Entry 6VK8 (X-ray diffraction, 2.03 A resolution); this record covers chains E and G of the 8 polymer chains in the assembly.

== Chain E ==
Molecule: Methane monooxygenase component A alpha chain
Organism: Methylosinus trichosporium OB3b
UniProtKB: A0A2D2D5X0 (A0A2D2D5X0_METTR); residue numbers follow UniProt; this construct covers 1-526
Chain sequence (526 residues; numbered 1 to 526; the number before each row is that of its first residue):
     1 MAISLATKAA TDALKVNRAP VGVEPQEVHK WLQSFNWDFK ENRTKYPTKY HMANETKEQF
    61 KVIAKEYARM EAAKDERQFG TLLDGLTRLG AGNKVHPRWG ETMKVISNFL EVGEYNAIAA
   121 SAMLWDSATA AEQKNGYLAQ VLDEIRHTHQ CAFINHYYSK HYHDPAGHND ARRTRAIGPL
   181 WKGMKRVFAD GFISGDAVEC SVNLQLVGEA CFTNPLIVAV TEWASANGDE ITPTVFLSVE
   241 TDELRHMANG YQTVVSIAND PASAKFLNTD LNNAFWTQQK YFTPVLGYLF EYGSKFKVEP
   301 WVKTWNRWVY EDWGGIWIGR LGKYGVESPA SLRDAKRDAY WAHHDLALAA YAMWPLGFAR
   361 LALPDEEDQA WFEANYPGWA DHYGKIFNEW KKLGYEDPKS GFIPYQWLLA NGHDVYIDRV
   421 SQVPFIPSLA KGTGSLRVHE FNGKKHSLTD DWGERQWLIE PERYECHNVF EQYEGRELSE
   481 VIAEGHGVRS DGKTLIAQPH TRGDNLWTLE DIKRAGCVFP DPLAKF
Disordered / not traced: 1-11
Ion coordination: Fe ion site 1: E114, E144, H147 (together with benzoic acid); Fe ion site 2: E144, E209, E243, H246 (together with benzoic acid)
Residues lining bound ligands: benzoic acid (BEZ): L110, G113, E114, A117, E144, H147, F188, F192, L204, G208, E209, T213, L216, E243, H246
Reported in the primary citation:
  - binding site for succinic acid: F188

== Chain G ==
Molecule: Methane monooxygenase
Organism: Methylosinus trichosporium OB3b
UniProtKB: A0A2D2D0T0 (A0A2D2D0T0_METTR); residue numbers follow UniProt; this construct covers 1-169
Chain sequence (169 residues; row label = number of the first residue in the row):
     1 MAKREPIHDN SIRTEWEAKI AKLTSVDQAT KFIQDFRLAY TSPFRKSYDI DVDYQYIERK
    61 IEEKLSVLKT EKLPVADLIT KATTGEDAAA VEATWIAKIK AAKSKYEAER IHIEFRQLYK
   121 PPVLPVNVFL RTDAALGTVL MEIRNTDYYG TPLEGLRKER GVKVLHLQA
Disordered / not traced: 1

== How chain E and chain G interact ==
Residue-residue contacts - 98 pairs, chain E then chain G:
  K45(E) with A134(G)
  P47(E) with A134(G); T138(G); M141(G)
  T48(E) with T138(G); M141(G)
  K49(E) with M141(G); N145(G)
  H51(E) with E142(G), salt bridge
  D196(E) with M141(G)
  F266(E) with N145(G)
  T269(E) with N145(G); Y148(G); Y149(G)
  D270(E) with N145(G)
  N272(E) with Y149(G), hydrogen bond
  N273(E) with Y148(G); Y149(G), hydrogen bond
  F425(E) with Q168(G)
  P427(E) with Q168(G)
  S435(E) with Q168(G)
  L436(E) with H166(G); L167(G); Q168(G), hydrogen bond (backbone-side chain)
  R437(E) with L153(G); H166(G); L167(G)
  V438(E) with V164(G); L165(G), hydrogen bond (backbone-backbone); H166(G), hydrogen bond (backbone-backbone)
  H439(E) with R157(G); V162(G); K163(G); V164(G)
  E440(E) with V162(G); K163(G), hydrogen bond (backbone-backbone)
  F441(E) with P43(G); F44(G), hydrophobic; R160(G)
  N442(E) with P43(G), hydrogen bond (side chain-backbone); F44(G); R45(G), hydrogen bond (side chain-backbone); Y48(G)
  K444(E) with Y48(G); D51(G), salt bridge
  K445(E) with L165(G)
  D451(E) with L153(G)
  W452(E) with Y149(G), hydrophobic
  E454(E) with L153(G); R157(G), salt bridge
  R455(E) with Y148(G), hydrogen bond (side chain-backbone); Y149(G); T151(G), hydrogen bond (side chain-backbone); P152(G); L153(G); L156(G)
  Q456(E) with Y148(G)
  W457(E) with V162(G), hydrophobic
  L458(E) with L156(G), hydrophobic; R157(G); R160(G), hydrogen bond (backbone-side chain); V162(G), hydrophobic
  I459(E) with E109(G); R144(G), hydrogen bond (backbone-side chain); Y148(G); L156(G), hydrophobic; R160(G)
  E460(E) with R144(G); Y148(G), hydrogen bond
  P461(E) with P43(G); R160(G)
  E462(E) with P43(G); I113(G); R144(G), salt bridge
  E465(E) with S42(G); P43(G); R45(G), salt bridge
  H467(E) with D51(G), salt bridge; Q55(G)
  E471(E) with R4(G); V52(G)
  Q472(E) with R4(G); I7(G); V52(G)
  Y473(E) with I7(G), hydrophobic
  E474(E) with A2(G), hydrogen bond (side chain-backbone); K3(G); R4(G), hydrogen bond (backbone-backbone)
  G475(E) with A2(G); K3(G)
  R476(E) with R4(G); E5(G); P6(G); I7(G)
  E484(E) with P6(G); I7(G), hydrogen bond (side chain-backbone)
  F526(E) with L165(G), hydrophobic; H166(G)
Also at the interface, not in a pair above, chain E (45 interface residues in all): G434
Also at the interface, not in a pair above, chain G (45 interface residues in all): H8, Y54, K105, G137, L140, G150, G161, A169

== Overview ==
The chain E/chain G interface involves 45 residues from each chain, with 16 hydrogen bonds and 6 salt bridges.
Among the polar pairs are H51(E)-E142(G), K444(E)-D51(G) and E454(E)-R157(G). Bound to chain E: benzoic acid.
E114(E), E144(E) and H147(E) coordinate Fe ion site 1. The paper reports a binding site for succinic acid at
F188(E).
Chain E is Methane monooxygenase component A alpha chain and chain G is Methane monooxygenase, both from
Methylosinus trichosporium OB3b; the structure, Crystal Structure of Methylosinus trichosporium OB3b Soluble
Methane Monooxygenase Hydroxylase and Regulatory Component Complex with small ..., was determined by X-ray
diffraction (same publication as 6VK4, 6VK5, 6VK6 and 6VK7).
